PDB entry 5W65 | electron microscopy, 4.30 A resolution (low resolution: residue-level contacts below are approximate; hydrogen-bond / salt-bridge calls are withheld) | chains P and S of the 20 polymer chains in the assembly

Chain P:
Name: RNA polymerase I-specific transcription initiation factor RRN7
From: Saccharomyces cerevisiae (strain ATCC 204508 / S288c)
Reference sequence: P40992 (RRN7_YEAST); residue numbers follow UniProt; this construct covers 1-514
Chain sequence (514 residues; row label = number of the first residue in the row):
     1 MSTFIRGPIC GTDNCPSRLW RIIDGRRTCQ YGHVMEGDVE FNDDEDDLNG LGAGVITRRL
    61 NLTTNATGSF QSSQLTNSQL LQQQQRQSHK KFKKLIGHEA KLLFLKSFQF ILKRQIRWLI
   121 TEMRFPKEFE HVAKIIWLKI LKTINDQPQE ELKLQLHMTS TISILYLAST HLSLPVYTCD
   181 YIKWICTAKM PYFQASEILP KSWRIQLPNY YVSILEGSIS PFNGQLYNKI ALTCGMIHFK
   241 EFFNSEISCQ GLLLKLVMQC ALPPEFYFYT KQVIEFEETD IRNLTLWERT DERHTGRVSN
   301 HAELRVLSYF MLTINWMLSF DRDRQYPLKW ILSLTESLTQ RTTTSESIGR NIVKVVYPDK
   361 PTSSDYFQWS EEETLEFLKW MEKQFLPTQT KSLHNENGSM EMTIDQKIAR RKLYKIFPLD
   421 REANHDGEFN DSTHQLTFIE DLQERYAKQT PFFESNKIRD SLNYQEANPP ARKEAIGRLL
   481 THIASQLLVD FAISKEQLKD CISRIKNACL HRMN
Unresolved in the structure: 391-398, 423-430, 454-468, 513-514
Covalently attached groups: covalent link Phe110-Ile198, Leu488-Ile493; covalent link Thr143-Gln147; covalent link Asn145-Pro148; covalent link Thr178-Phe491; covalent link Pro200-Ser202, Thr343-Ser347; covalent link Asn223-Ala492, Leu284-Ala302; covalent link Thr344-Thr437
Bound ions: Zn2+: Cys10, Cys29
Curated features (UniProtKB/Swiss-Prot):
  - zinc finger: Thr3 to Glu36 (RRN7-type)
  - region: Gly37 to Ala66 (B-reader), Thr67 to Lys101 (B-linker)
  - binding site (Zn(2+)): Cys10, Cys15, Cys29, His33
  - mutagenesis: Cys29 (C29A: Impaired binding to Pol I), His33 (H33S: Impaired binding to Pol I)

Chain S:
Molecule: non-template strand DNA
Sequence (54 nucleotides; numbered 1 to 54; the number before each row is that of its first residue):
     1 CAAGTGTGAG GAAAAGTAGT TGGGTTTTTT TTTTTTTTTT TGCAGTTGAA GACA
Unresolved in the structure: 30-38

Chain P / chain S interface:
Pairs across the interface (6):
  Arg204(P) with DA14(S); DA15(S)
  Ser218(P) with DA12(S); DA13(S)
  Glu292(P) with DT5(S)
  His294(P) with DT7(S)
Other interface residues (no listed pair), chain P (8 interface residues in all): Lys93, Leu207, Ser213, Ile219
Other interface residues (no listed pair), chain S (8 interface residues in all): DG6, DG16

Overview:
Chain P and chain S each contribute 8 residues to their interface. Cys10(P) and Cys29(P) coordinate Zn2+. From
UniProt: 4 Zn2+-binding residues and 2 mutagenesis sites on chain P.
Chain P is RNA polymerase I-specific transcription initiation factor RRN7 (Saccharomyces cerevisiae (strain
ATCC 204508 / S288c)) and chain S is non-template strand DNA; the structure, RNA polymerase I Initial
Transcribing Complex State 2, was determined by electron microscopy together with 5W5Y, 5W64 and 5W66 from the
same study.
